PDB entry 8BJ5 | X-ray diffraction, 2.72 A resolution | chains A and B

== Chain A (and B) ==
Protein: Imine Reductase
Source organism: Amycolatopsis azurea
Notes: EC 1.5.1.48; chain B of this document is another copy of the same molecule, construct and numbering; everything in this record applies to it too
UniProtKB: M2QI47 (M2QI47_9PSEU); numbering as in UniProt (aligned over 1-286)
Sequence (288 residues; numbered -1 to 286; the number before each row is that of its first residue; numbers below 1 keep their minus sign (Glu-1 is residue -1)):
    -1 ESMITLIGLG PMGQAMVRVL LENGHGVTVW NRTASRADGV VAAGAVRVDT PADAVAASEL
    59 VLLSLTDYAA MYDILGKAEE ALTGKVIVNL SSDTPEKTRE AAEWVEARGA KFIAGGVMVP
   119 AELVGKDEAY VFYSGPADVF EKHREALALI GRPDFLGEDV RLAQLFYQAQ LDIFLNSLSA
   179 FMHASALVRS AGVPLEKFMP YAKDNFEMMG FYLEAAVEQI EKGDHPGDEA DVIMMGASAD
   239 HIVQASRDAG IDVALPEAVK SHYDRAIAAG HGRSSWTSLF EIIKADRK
Not modelled in the structure: -1, 285-286
Differences from the reference sequence: expression tag (-1 to 0)
Small-molecule neighbours:
  - NADP (NAP; NADP nicotinamide-adenine-dinucleotide phosphate), molecule 1: Gly6, Leu7, Gly8, Pro9, Met10, Gly11, Asn29, Arg30, Thr31, Arg34, Ser62, Leu63, Thr64, Ala68, Asp71, Ile72, Leu88, Ser89, Ser90, Val115, Val117, Pro118, Ala119, Tyr165
  - NADP (NAP), molecule 2: Glu227, Ala228, Asp229, Met232
Reported in the primary citation:
  - binding site for NADP: Tyr165, Met232
  - specificity-determining residues: Tyr210
  - contacts within the chain: Asp238-Lys258 (salt bridge)
  - self-association interface (contacts with another copy of this molecule); pairs are residue here / residue on that copy: Ile240-Leu169, Ile240-Leu173
  - mutagenesis - V46A/E120R/Q217N, V46A/E120R/R187W/D238G/I240L, V46A/E120R/Q217N/D238G, V46S, E120A, E120A/M197W/M206S/A213P/D238G/I240L, E120A/M197W/D238G/I240L, E120A/M197W/M206S/D238G/I240L, E120A/M197W/M206C/D238G/I240L, E120A/M197W/M206N/D238G/I240L, E120A/M197W/M206R/D238G/I240L, E120K, E120K/M197W/D238G/I240L, E120Q/A213F, E120R, E120R/A213F, E120R/A213R, E120R/A214H, E120R/Q217N, E120V, E120V/M197K/M206S/D238G/I240L, M180L, R187K, M197W, M206H, M206H/F209S, M206K, M206R, G208P, F209Y, A213E, A213F, A213H, A213I, A213K, A213N, A213P, A213R, A213R/A214H, A213V, A214H, A214H/Q217N, Q217N, D229N, D238G, D238G/I240L, I240L, S273G: increased catalytic activity

== Interface between chain A and chain B ==
Pairs across the interface (203):
  Pro9(A) with Asp226(B); Glu227(B)
  Thr64(A) with Met232(B); Ala235(B); His239(B)
  Asp65(A) with His239(B)
  Ser90(A) with Ser236(B); His239(B), hydrogen bond
  Asp91(A) with His239(B), salt bridge
  Thr92(A) with His239(B); Gln242(B); Ala243(B); Asp246(B)
  Pro93(A) with Ala243(B)
  Glu94(A) with Asp246(B)
  Pro118(A) with Phe209(B), hydrophobic; Tyr210(B)
  Glu120(A) with Phe209(B)
  Leu121(A) with Phe209(B), hydrophobic
  Glu126(A) with Met206(B)
  Tyr128(A) with Tyr199(B), hydrophobic; Asp202(B)
  Phe130(A) with Tyr199(B)
  Asp152(A) with Tyr199(B), hydrogen bond
  Leu160(A) with Val191(B), hydrophobic
  Leu163(A) with Leu185(B), hydrophobic; Ala189(B), hydrophobic
  Gln166(A) with Leu185(B); Ser236(B); His239(B); Ile240(B), hydrogen bond (side chain-backbone)
  Ala167(A) with Ala182(B); Phe196(B), hydrophobic
  Gln168(A) with Phe196(B); Tyr199(B), hydrogen bond (side chain-backbone); Ala200(B); Asn203(B), hydrogen bond (backbone-side chain)
  Leu169(A) with Ser236(B); Ile240(B)
  Asp170(A) with His181(B), salt bridge; Ala182(B), hydrogen bond (side chain-backbone); Ile240(B)
  Ile171(A) with Ala178(B), hydrophobic; Ala182(B), hydrophobic; Phe196(B), hydrophobic; Ala200(B), hydrophobic; Asn203(B); Phe204(B), hydrophobic
  Phe172(A) with Asn203(B); Met207(B), hydrophobic; Tyr210(B), hydrophobic
  Leu173(A) with Met233(B), hydrophobic; Ser236(B); Ala237(B); Ile240(B), hydrophobic; Val257(B), hydrophobic; Tyr261(B)
  Asn174(A) with Asn174(B); Ala178(B); Leu253(B); Val257(B)
  Ser175(A) with Phe204(B); Met207(B)
  Leu176(A) with Met233(B), hydrophobic; Trp274(B), hydrophobic
  Ser177(A) with His260(B), hydrogen bond; Leu277(B)
  Ala178(A) with Ile171(B); Asn174(B)
  Phe179(A) with Leu211(B), hydrophobic
  Met180(A) with Trp274(B); Thr275(B); Leu277(B), hydrophobic; Phe278(B); Ile281(B), hydrophobic
  His181(A) with Asp170(B), salt bridge; Ile281(B)
  Ala182(A) with Ala167(B); Asp170(B); Ile171(B), hydrophobic
  Ser183(A) with Phe278(B)
  Ala184(A) with Phe278(B); Ile281(B), hydrophobic
  Leu185(A) with Leu163(B), hydrophobic
  Arg187(A) with Glu219(B), salt bridge
  Ala189(A) with Leu163(B), hydrophobic
  Val191(A) with Phe164(B), hydrophobic
  Pro192(A) with Glu219(B)
  Leu193(A) with Val215(B), hydrophobic; Ile218(B), hydrophobic; Glu219(B), hydrogen bond (backbone-side chain)
  Phe196(A) with Phe164(B), hydrophobic; Ala167(B), hydrophobic; Gln168(B)
  Met197(A) with Leu211(B), hydrophobic; Val215(B), hydrophobic
  Tyr199(A) with Tyr128(B), hydrophobic; Phe130(B), hydrophobic; Asp152(B), hydrogen bond; Phe164(B), hydrophobic; Gln168(B), hydrogen bond (backbone-side chain)
  Ala200(A) with Gln168(B); Ile171(B), hydrophobic
  Lys201(A) with Gly208(B); Leu211(B)
  Asp202(A) with Tyr128(B), hydrogen bond
  Asn203(A) with Gln168(B), hydrogen bond (side chain-backbone); Ile171(B); Phe172(B)
  Phe204(A) with Ile171(B), hydrophobic; Ser175(B); Phe204(B); Met207(B), hydrophobic
  Glu205(A) with Glu205(B); Gly208(B)
  Met207(A) with Phe172(B), hydrophobic; Ser175(B); Phe204(B), hydrophobic
  Gly208(A) with Lys201(B)
  Phe209(A) with Pro118(B), hydrophobic; Glu120(B); Leu121(B), hydrophobic
  Tyr210(A) with Pro118(B); Phe172(B), hydrophobic
  Leu211(A) with Phe179(B), hydrophobic; Met197(B), hydrophobic; Lys201(B)
  Val215(A) with Met197(B), hydrophobic
  Ile218(A) with Leu193(B), hydrophobic
  Glu219(A) with Arg187(B), salt bridge; Pro192(B); Leu193(B)
  Asp226(A) with Pro9(B)
  Glu227(A) with Pro9(B); Glu120(B)
  Met232(A) with Thr64(B)
  Met233(A) with Leu173(B), hydrophobic; Leu176(B), hydrophobic
  Ala235(A) with Thr64(B)
  Ser236(A) with Ser90(B); Gln166(B); Leu169(B)
  Ala237(A) with Leu173(B)
  His239(A) with Thr64(B); Asp65(B); Ser90(B), hydrogen bond; Asp91(B), salt bridge; Thr92(B); Gln166(B)
  Ile240(A) with Gln166(B), hydrogen bond (backbone-side chain); Leu169(B); Asp170(B); Leu173(B), hydrophobic
  Gln242(A) with Thr92(B)
  Ala243(A) with Thr92(B); Pro93(B)
  Asp246(A) with Glu94(B)
  Ala247(A) with Ala283(B)
  Gly248(A) with Ala283(B)
  Ile249(A) with Ile281(B); Ala283(B)
  Asp250(A) with His260(B), salt bridge; Arg263(B), salt bridge; Ile281(B), hydrogen bond (backbone-backbone)
  Ala252(A) with Ala256(B); Ser259(B); Arg263(B)
  Leu253(A) with Asn174(B); Ala256(B), hydrophobic; Val257(B), hydrophobic; His260(B)
  Ala256(A) with Ala252(B); Leu253(B), hydrophobic; Ala256(B), hydrophobic
  Val257(A) with Leu173(B), hydrophobic; Asn174(B); Leu253(B), hydrophobic
  Ser259(A) with Ala252(B)
  His260(A) with Ser177(B), hydrogen bond; Asp250(B), salt bridge; Leu253(B)
  Tyr261(A) with Leu173(B)
  Arg263(A) with Asp250(B), salt bridge; Ala252(B)
  Trp274(A) with Leu176(B), hydrophobic; Met180(B)
  Thr275(A) with Met180(B)
  Leu277(A) with Ser177(B); Met180(B), hydrophobic
  Phe278(A) with Met180(B); Ser183(B); Ala184(B); Arg187(B)
  Ile281(A) with Met180(B), hydrophobic; His181(B); Ala184(B), hydrophobic; Ile249(B); Asp250(B), hydrogen bond (backbone-backbone)
  Lys282(A) with Arg187(B)
  Ala283(A) with Ser188(B); Ala247(B); Gly248(B); Ile249(B)
Also at the interface, not in a pair above, chain A (102 interface residues in all): Ala119, Arg150, Phe164, Tyr165, Val186, Glu194, Lys195, Met206, Glu212, Ala214, Ala228, Ile231
Also at the interface, not in a pair above, chain B (103 interface residues in all): Ala119, Glu126, Arg150, Leu160, Tyr165, Val186, Glu194, Lys195, Glu212, Ala214, Ala228, Ile231, Lys282

== Summary ==
102 residues of chain A and 103 residues of chain B are in contact, with 17 hydrogen bonds and 10 salt
bridges. Polar pairs include Asp91(A)-His239(B), Asp170(A)-His181(B) and Arg187(A)-Glu219(B). The paper
reports a binding site for NADP at Tyr165(A) and Met232(A); V46A/E120R/Q217N, V46A/E120R/R187W/D238G/I240L and
V46A/E120R/Q217N/D238G of chain A, among others, increase catalytic activity; 48 substitutions were tested in
all.
Chain A and chain B are both Imine Reductase (Amycolatopsis azurea); the structure, Imine Reductase IR007 from
Amycolatopsis azurea, was determined by X-ray diffraction, deposited together with 8BK1.
